Entry 6YMP (X-ray diffraction, 1.42 A resolution); this record covers chains L and H of the 3 polymer chains in the assembly.

== Chain L ==
Name: Prothrombin
From: Homo sapiens
Notes: EC 3.4.21.5
Reference sequence: P00734 (THRB_HUMAN); the construct lacks a stretch of the UniProt sequence, so the offset changes along the chain: -4 to 0 = UniProt 328-332; 1-14 = UniProt 336-349; 15-17 = UniProt 361-363
Sequence (36 residues; row label = number of the first residue in the row; a row labelled like 14A-14K holds insertion residues (14A, then the next letters in order); numbers below 1 keep their minus sign (Thr-4 is residue -4)):
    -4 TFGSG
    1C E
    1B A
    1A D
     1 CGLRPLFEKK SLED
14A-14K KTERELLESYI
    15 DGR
Not modelled in the structure: -4 to 0, 15-17
Curated features (UniProtKB/Swiss-Prot):
  - site: Arg17 (Cleavage)

== Chain H ==
Name: Prothrombin
From: Homo sapiens
Notes: EC 3.4.21.5
Reference sequence: P00734 (THRB_HUMAN); the construct lacks a stretch of the UniProt sequence and is renumbered around it, so the offset changes along the chain: 16-36 = UniProt 364-384; 37-60 = UniProt 386-409; 61-77 = UniProt 419-435; 78-97 = UniProt 437-456; 7 more segments
Sequence (259 residues; numbered 16 to 247 plus 30 insertion-coded residues; 3 numbers in that range are skipped by the numbering (no residue carries them; nothing is unmodelled there); the number before each row is that of its first residue; a row labelled like 60A-60I holds insertion residues (60A, then the next letters in order)):
    16 IVEGSDAEIG MSPWQVMLFR K
   36A S
    37 PQELLCGASL ISDRWVLTAA HCLL
60A-60I YPPWDKNFT
    61 ENDLLVRIGK HSRTRYE
   77A R
    78 NIEKISMLEK IYIHPRYNWR
   97A E
    98 NLDRDIALMK LKKPVAFSDY IHPVCLPDRE TA
129A-129C ASL
   130 LQAGYKGRVT GWGNLKET
147A-147G WTANVGK
   150 GQPSVLQVVN LPIVERPVCK DSTRIRITDN MFCAG
  184A Y
   185 KP
186A-186D DEGK
   187 RGDACEGDSG GPFVMKSP
204A-204B FN
   205 NRWYQMGIVS WGE
   219 GCD
  221A R
   222 DGKYGFYTHV FRLKKWIQKV IDQFGE
Not modelled in the structure: 147A-147G, 247
Disulfides: Cys42-Cys58, Cys168-Cys182, Cys191-Cys220
Covalent attachments: N-acetylglucosamine (NAG) linked to Asn60G
Bound ions: Na+ site 1: Lys169, Thr172, Phe204A; Na+ site 2: Arg221A, Lys224
Residues lining bound ligands: D6Y (3-[(5-tert-butyl-1,2-oxazol-3-yl)methyl]oxetan-3-amine): His57, Tyr60A, Trp60D, Glu97A, Asn98, Leu99, Ile174, Trp215, Gly216
Curated features (UniProtKB/Swiss-Prot):
  - region: Ala183 to Val200 (High affinity receptor-binding region which is also known as the TP508 peptide)
  - active site (Charge relay system): His57, Asp102, Ser195
  - glycosylation: Asn60G (N-linked (GlcNAc...) (complex) asparagine)

== Interface between chain L and chain H ==
Cross-chain cystine bridges: Cys1(L)-Cys122(H)
Residue-residue contacts (60; chain L residue first):
  Cys1(L) - Pro120(H)
  Cys1(L) - Val121(H)
  Cys1(L) - Cys122(H)  disulfide
  Cys1(L) - Arg206(H)  hydrogen bond (backbone-side chain)
  Asp1A(L) - His119(H)  salt bridge
  Asp1A(L) - Arg206(H)
  Ala1B(L) - Arg206(H)  hydrogen bond (backbone-side chain)
  Gly2(L) - Trp29(H)
  Gly2(L) - Pro120(H)  hydrogen bond (backbone-backbone)
  Gly2(L) - Cys122(H)
  Gly2(L) - Arg206(H)
  Gly2(L) - Trp207(H)  hydrogen bond (backbone-backbone)
  Leu3(L) - His119(H)  hydrogen bond (backbone-side chain)
  Leu3(L) - Asn205(H)
  Leu3(L) - Arg206(H)
  Arg4(L) - Gly25(H)
  Arg4(L) - Met26(H)  hydrogen bond (side chain-backbone)
  Arg4(L) - Pro28(H)
  Arg4(L) - Trp29(H)
  Arg4(L) - Arg137(H)
  Arg4(L) - Trp207(H)
  Pro5(L) - Ser115(H)
  Pro5(L) - Asp116(H)
  Pro5(L) - His119(H)
  Leu6(L) - Ile24(H)
  Leu6(L) - Asp116(H)
  Phe7(L) - Glu23(H)
  Phe7(L) - Ile24(H)
  Phe7(L) - Gly25(H)
  Phe7(L) - Met26(H)  hydrophobic
  Glu8(L) - Lys202(H)  salt bridge
  Glu8(L) - Asn205(H)
  Glu8(L) - Trp207(H)  hydrogen bond
  Lys9(L) - His119(H)
  Asp14(L) - Glu23(H)
  Asp14(L) - Met26(H)
  Asp14(L) - Arg137(H)  salt bridge
  Asp14(L) - Trp207(H)
  Lys14A(L) - Glu23(H)  hydrogen bond (backbone-side chain)
  Thr14B(L) - Arg137(H)  hydrogen bond
  Thr14B(L) - Asn159(H)  hydrogen bond
  Glu14C(L) - Arg137(H)
  Glu14C(L) - Lys202(H)  salt bridge
  Glu14E(L) - Lys135(H)  salt bridge
  Glu14E(L) - Asn159(H)  hydrogen bond
  Glu14E(L) - Tyr184A(H)  hydrogen bond
  Leu14F(L) - Lys135(H)
  Leu14F(L) - Gly136(H)
  Leu14F(L) - Asn159(H)
  Leu14F(L) - Trp207(H)  hydrophobic
  Leu14G(L) - Pro204(H)  hydrophobic
  Ser14I(L) - Gly133(H)
  Ser14I(L) - Tyr134(H)
  Ser14I(L) - Lys135(H)  hydrogen bond (side chain-backbone)
  Tyr14J(L) - Tyr134(H)  hydrophobic
  Tyr14J(L) - Lys135(H)  hydrogen bond (side chain-backbone)
  Tyr14J(L) - Met201(H)
  Tyr14J(L) - Lys202(H)
  Tyr14J(L) - Pro204(H)
  Ile14K(L) - Tyr134(H)  hydrogen bond (backbone-side chain)
Also at the interface, not in a pair above, chain L (22 interface residues in all): Glu1C
Also at the interface, not in a pair above, chain H (26 interface residues in all): Tyr117

== Overview ==
The interface between chain L and chain H involves 22 residues on one side and 26 on the other; the contacts
include 1 disulfide bond, 15 hydrogen bonds and 5 salt bridges. Polar pairs include Asp1A(L)-His119(H),
Glu8(L)-Lys202(H) and Glu14E(L)-Lys135(H). Chain H binds compound D6Y.
Here chain L is Prothrombin and chain H is Prothrombin, both from Homo sapiens. Entry 6YMP (Thrombin in
complex with 3-((5-(tert-butyl)isoxazol-3-yl)methyl)oxetan-3-amine (j54)) was determined by X-ray diffraction.
